Entry 4LM7 (X-ray diffraction, 1.72 A resolution); this record covers chain A.

[Chain A]
Name: Nucleoprotein
Source organism: Human coronavirus
UniProt: Q6SA23 (Q6SA23_CVHOC); residues 58-191 here correspond to UniProt positions 55-188 (UniProt number = residue number - 3)
Sequence (136 residues; numbered 56 to 191; the number before each row is that of its first residue):
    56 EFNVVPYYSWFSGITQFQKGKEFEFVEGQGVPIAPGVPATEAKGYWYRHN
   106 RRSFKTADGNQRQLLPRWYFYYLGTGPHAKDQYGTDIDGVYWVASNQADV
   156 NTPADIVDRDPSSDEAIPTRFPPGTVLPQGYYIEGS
Not modelled in the structure: 115-117
Construct notes: expression tag (56-57)
Small-molecule neighbours: uridine-5'-monophosphate (U5P): Phe57, Pro61, Tyr62, Tyr63, Ser64, Trp65, Phe66, Ser67, Gly68, Arg122, Tyr124, Tyr126, Arg164, Ala171, Glu189
Reported in the primary citation:
  - mutagenesis - R122A, Y124A, Y126A, R164A: decreased binding to RNA

[Overview]
Bound to chain A: uridine-5'-monophosphate. The paper reports that R122A, Y124A and Y126A, among others,
reduce binding to RNA.
Chain A is Nucleoprotein (Human coronavirus); the structure, Crystal structure of HCoV-OC43 N-NTD complexed
with UMP, was determined by X-ray diffraction together with 4KXJ, 4LI4, 4LM9 and 4LMC from the same study.
